PDB entry 3HT3 | X-ray diffraction, 1.70 A resolution | chains A and B of the 3 polymer chains in the assembly

== Chain A ==
Name: DNA polymerase I, large fragment
Source organism: Geobacillus stearothermophilus
Notes: EC 2.7.7.7
Amino-acid sequence (579 residues; numbered 298 to 876; the number before each row is that of its first residue):
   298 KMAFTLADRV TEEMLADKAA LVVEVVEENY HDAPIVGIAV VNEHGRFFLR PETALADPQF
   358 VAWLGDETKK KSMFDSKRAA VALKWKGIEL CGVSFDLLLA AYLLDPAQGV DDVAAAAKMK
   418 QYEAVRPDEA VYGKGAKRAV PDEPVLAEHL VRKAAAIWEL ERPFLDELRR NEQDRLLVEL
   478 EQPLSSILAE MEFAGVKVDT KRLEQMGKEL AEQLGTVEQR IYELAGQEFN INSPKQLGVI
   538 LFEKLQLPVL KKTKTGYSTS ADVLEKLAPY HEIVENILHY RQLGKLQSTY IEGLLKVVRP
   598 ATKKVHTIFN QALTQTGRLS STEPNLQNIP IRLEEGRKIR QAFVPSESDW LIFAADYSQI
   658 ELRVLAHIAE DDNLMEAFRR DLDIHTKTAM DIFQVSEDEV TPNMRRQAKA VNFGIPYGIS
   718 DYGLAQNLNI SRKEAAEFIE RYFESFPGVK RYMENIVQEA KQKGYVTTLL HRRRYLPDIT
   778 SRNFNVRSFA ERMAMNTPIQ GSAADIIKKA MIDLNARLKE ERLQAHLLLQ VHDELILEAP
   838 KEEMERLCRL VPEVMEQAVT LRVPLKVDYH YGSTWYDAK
Differences from the reference sequence: engineered mutation Ala598 (Asp in 3HT3), Pro713 (Val in 3HT3)
Residues lining bound ligands:
  - 2'-deoxycytidine-5'-triphosphate (DCP), molecule 1: Arg466, Glu469, Gln470, Asp471, Arg472, Leu473, Leu766, Leu767, His768
  - 2'-deoxycytidine-5'-triphosphate (DCP), molecule 2: Arg629, Gln656, His682, Arg702, Lys706, Phe710, Asp830
From the paper describing this entry:
  - conformationally variable residues (helix shift): Gly711
  - mutagenesis - V713P: unchanged binding to complementary nucleotide
  - mutagenesis - V713P (10-fold): decreased catalytic activity on complementary nucleotide
  - mutagenesis - V713P (100-fold): decreased catalytic activity on incorrect nucleotide incorporation
  - mutagenesis - V713P (10-fold): decreased catalytic activity on 2'-deoxycytidine-5'-triphosphate
  - mutagenesis - V713P: unchanged binding to 2'-deoxycytidine-5'-triphosphate

== Chain B ==
Molecule: 9-nt DNA strand
Sequence (9 nucleotides; numbered 21 to 29; the number before each row is that of its first residue):
    21 CGATCACGC
Modified positions: DOC (2',3'-dideoxycytidine-5'-monophosphate) at position 29

== Interface between chain A and chain B ==
Residue-residue contacts (31):
  Pro531(A) with DC25(B), sugar contact
  Thr550(A) with DT24(B), hydrogen bond to the phosphate
  Lys551(A) with DA23(B), salt bridge to the phosphate
  Thr552(A) with DA23(B), phosphate contact; DT24(B), hydrogen bond to the phosphate
  Ser555(A) with DC25(B), phosphate contact
  Thr556(A) with DC25(B), hydrogen bond to the phosphate
  Ser557(A) with DC25(B), phosphate contact
  Ala558(A) with DA26(B), hydrogen bond to the phosphate
  Arg578(A) with DC25(B), hydrogen bond to the phosphate; DA26(B), salt bridge to the phosphate
  Gln579(A) with DC27(B), phosphate contact
  Lys582(A) with DA26(B), base contact; DC27(B), sugar contact
  Tyr587(A) with DC27(B), hydrogen bond to the sugar
  Arg615(A) with DG28(B), base contact; DOC_29(B), hydrogen bond to the base
  Gln624(A) with DG28(B), sugar contact
  Asn625(A) with DC27(B), hydrogen bond to the base; DG28(B), sugar contact
  Ile626(A) with DG28(B), sugar contact
  Pro627(A) with DC27(B), phosphate contact; DG28(B), phosphate contact
  Ile628(A) with DG28(B), hydrogen bond to the phosphate; DOC_29(B), phosphate contact
  Arg629(A) with DG28(B), hydrogen bond to the phosphate; DOC_29(B), salt bridge to the phosphate
  Val828(A) with DOC_29(B), sugar contact
  His829(A) with DG28(B), base contact; DOC_29(B), sugar contact
  Asp830(A) with DOC_29(B), sugar contact
Also at the interface, not in a pair above, chain A (27 interface residues in all): Tyr554, Leu575, Leu630, Arg637, Glu831

== Overview ==
The interface between chain A and chain B involves 27 residues on one side and 7 on the other; the contacts
include 10 hydrogen bonds and 3 salt bridges. Polar contacts include Arg615(A)-DOC_29(B), Asn625(A)-DC27(B)
and Tyr587(A)-DC27(B). Chain A binds 2'-deoxycytidine-5'-triphosphate. From the paper: V713P of chain A
reduces catalytic activity on complementary nucleotide; conformational variability at Gly711(A).
Chain A is DNA polymerase I, large fragment (Geobacillus stearothermophilus) and chain B is a 9-nt DNA strand;
the structure, Crystal structure of fragment DNA polymerase I from Bacillus stearothermophilus V713P mutant
bound to G:dCTP, was determined by X-ray diffraction (same publication as 3HP6 and 3HPO).
